Entry 6UTZ (X-ray diffraction, 3.80 A resolution); this record covers chains DDD and 222 of the 9 polymer chains in the assembly.

Chain DDD:
Molecule: DNA-directed RNA polymerase subunit beta'
Source organism: Escherichia coli
Notes: EC 2.7.7.6
UniProtKB: P0A8T7 (RPOC_ECOLI); residues 1-1407 here = UniProt positions 1-1407
Sequence (1407 residues; row label = number of the first residue in the row):
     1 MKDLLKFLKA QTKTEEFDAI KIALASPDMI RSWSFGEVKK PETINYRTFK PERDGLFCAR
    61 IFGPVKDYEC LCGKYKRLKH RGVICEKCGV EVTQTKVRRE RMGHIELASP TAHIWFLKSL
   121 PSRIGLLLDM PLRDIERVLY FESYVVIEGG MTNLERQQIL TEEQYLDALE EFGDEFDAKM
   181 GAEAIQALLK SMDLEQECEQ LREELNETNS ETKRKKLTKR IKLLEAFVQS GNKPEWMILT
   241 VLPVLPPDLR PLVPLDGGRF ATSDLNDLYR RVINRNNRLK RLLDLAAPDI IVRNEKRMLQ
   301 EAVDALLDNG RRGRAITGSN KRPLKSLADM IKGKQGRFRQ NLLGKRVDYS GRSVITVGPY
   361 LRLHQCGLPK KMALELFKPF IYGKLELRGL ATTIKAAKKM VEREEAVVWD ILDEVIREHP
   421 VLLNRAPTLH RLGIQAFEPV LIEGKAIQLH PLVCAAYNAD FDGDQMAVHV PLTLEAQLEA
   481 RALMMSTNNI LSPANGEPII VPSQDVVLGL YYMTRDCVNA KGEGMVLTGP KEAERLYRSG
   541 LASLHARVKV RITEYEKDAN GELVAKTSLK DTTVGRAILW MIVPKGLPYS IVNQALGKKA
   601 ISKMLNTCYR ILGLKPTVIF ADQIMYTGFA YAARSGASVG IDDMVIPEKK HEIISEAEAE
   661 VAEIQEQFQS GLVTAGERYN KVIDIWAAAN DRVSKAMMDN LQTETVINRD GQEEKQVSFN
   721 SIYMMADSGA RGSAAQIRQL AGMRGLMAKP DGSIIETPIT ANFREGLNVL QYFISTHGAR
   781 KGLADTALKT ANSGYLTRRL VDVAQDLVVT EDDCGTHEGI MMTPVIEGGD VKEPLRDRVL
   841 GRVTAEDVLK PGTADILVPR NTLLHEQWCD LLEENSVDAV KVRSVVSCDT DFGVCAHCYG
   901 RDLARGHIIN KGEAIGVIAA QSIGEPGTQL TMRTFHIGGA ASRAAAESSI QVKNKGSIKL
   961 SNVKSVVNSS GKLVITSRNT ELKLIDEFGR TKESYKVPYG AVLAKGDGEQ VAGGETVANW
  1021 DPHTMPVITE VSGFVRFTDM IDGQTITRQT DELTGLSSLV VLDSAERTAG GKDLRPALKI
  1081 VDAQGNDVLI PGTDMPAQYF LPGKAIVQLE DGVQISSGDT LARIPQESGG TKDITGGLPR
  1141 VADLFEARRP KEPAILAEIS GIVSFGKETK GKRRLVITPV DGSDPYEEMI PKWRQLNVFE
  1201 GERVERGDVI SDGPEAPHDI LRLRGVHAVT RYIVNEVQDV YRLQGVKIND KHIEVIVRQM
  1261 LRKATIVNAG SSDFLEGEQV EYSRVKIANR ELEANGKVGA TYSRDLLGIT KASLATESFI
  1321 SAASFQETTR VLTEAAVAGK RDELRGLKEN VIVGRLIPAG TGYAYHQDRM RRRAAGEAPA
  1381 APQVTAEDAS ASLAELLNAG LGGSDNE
Not modelled in the structure: 1-14, 1377-1407
Swiss-Prot annotation at these positions:
  - binding site (Zn(2+)): Cys70, Cys72, Cys85, Cys88, Cys814, Cys888, Cys895, Cys898
  - binding site (Mg(2+)): Asp460, Asp462, Asp464
  - modified residue: Lys983 (N6-acetyllysine)
  - mutagenesis: Gln504 (Q504P: Resistant to antibiotics salinamide A and B), Asn690 (N690D: Resistant to antibiotics salinamide A and B), Met697 (M697V: Resistant to antibiotics salinamide A and B), Ala735 (A735T: Resistant to antibiotics salinamide A and B), Arg738 (R738C/H/P/S: Resistant to antibiotics salinamide A and B), Ala748 (A748E: Resistant to antibiotics salinamide A and B), Pro758 (P758S/T: Resistant to antibiotics salinamide A and B), Phe763 (F763C: Resistant to antibiotics salinamide A and B), Ser775 (S775A: Resistant to antibiotics salinamide A and B), Ala779 (A779T/V: Resistant to antibiotics salinamide A and B), Arg780 (R780C: Resistant to antibiotics salinamide A and B), Gly782 (G782A/C: Resistant to antibiotics salinamide A and B), 1 further mutagenesis entry in UniProt
Bound ions: Zn2+ site 1: Cys70, Cys72, Cys85, Cys88; Mg2+: Asp460, Asp462, Asp464 (shared with 2 residues of chain 333); Zn2+ site 2: Cys814, Cys888, Cys895, Cys898
Residues lining bound ligands: diphosphate (DPO): Asp460, Arg731, Arg933, Ile937

Chain 222:
Molecule: Synthetic DNA 50-MER (promoter template strand)
Sequence (50 nucleotides; row label = number of the first residue in the row):
     3 TCCGCGTCAG ACTCGTAGGA TTATAGCATA CGTGAGGTGG GATGTCAAGG
Not modelled in the structure: 20-21, 40-52

How chain DDD and chain 222 interact:
Residue-residue contacts (25):
  Arg259(DDD) - DA22(222)  salt bridge to the phosphate
  Arg311(DDD) - DG8(222)  salt bridge to the phosphate
  Ser319(DDD) - DA22(222)  base contact
  Ser319(DDD) - DT23(222)  base contact
  Asn320(DDD) - DA22(222)  base contact
  Lys334(DDD) - DA11(222)  salt bridge to the phosphate
  Lys334(DDD) - DG12(222)  salt bridge to the phosphate
  Arg339(DDD) - DC10(222)  salt bridge to the phosphate
  Arg346(DDD) - DC14(222)  salt bridge to the phosphate
  Arg352(DDD) - DC14(222)  sugar contact
  Ala426(DDD) - DA13(222)  sugar contact
  Thr790(DDD) - DA11(222)  hydrogen bond to the base
  Ala791(DDD) - DA11(222)  base contact
  Gly794(DDD) - DA11(222)  sugar contact
  Tyr795(DDD) - DT9(222)  phosphate contact
  Tyr795(DDD) - DC10(222)  sugar contact
  Tyr795(DDD) - DA11(222)  sugar contact
  Arg798(DDD) - DC10(222)  salt bridge to the phosphate
  Gln1326(DDD) - DT9(222)  hydrogen bond to the phosphate
  Gln1326(DDD) - DC10(222)  phosphate contact
  Glu1327(DDD) - DG8(222)  sugar contact
  Glu1327(DDD) - DT9(222)  hydrogen bond to the phosphate
  Thr1329(DDD) - DG8(222)  phosphate contact
  Arg1330(DDD) - DC7(222)  hydrogen bond to the phosphate
  Arg1330(DDD) - DG8(222)  salt bridge to the phosphate
Other interface residues (no listed pair), chain DDD (23 interface residues in all): Arg53, Pro427, Thr786, Ala787, Thr1328
Other interface residues (no listed pair), chain 222 (12 interface residues in all): DA19, DT35

Overview:
The interface between chain DDD and chain 222 involves 23 residues on one side and 12 on the other; the
contacts include 4 hydrogen bonds and 8 salt bridges. Polar pairs include Thr790(DDD)-DA11(222),
Gln1326(DDD)-DT9(222) and Glu1327(DDD)-DT9(222). Bound to chain DDD: diphosphate.
Here chain DDD is DNA-directed RNA polymerase subunit beta' (Escherichia coli) and chain 222 is Synthetic DNA
50-MER (promoter template strand). Entry 6UTZ (E. coli sigma-S transcription initiation complex with a 6-nt
RNA ("Fresh" crystal soaked with CTP and ...) was determined by X-ray diffraction together with 6UTV, 6UTW,
6UTX, 6UTY, 6UU0, 6UU1 and 11 further entries from the same study.
